Entry 4YTX (X-ray diffraction, 3.20 A resolution); this record covers chains M and N of the 4 polymer chains in the assembly.

# Chain M
Protein: Mitochondrial distribution and morphology protein 35
Organism: Saccharomyces cerevisiae (strain ATCC 204508 / S288c)
Reference sequence: O60200 (MDM35_YEAST); residues 1-81 here = UniProt positions 1-81
Amino-acid sequence (81 residues; row label = number of the first residue in the row):
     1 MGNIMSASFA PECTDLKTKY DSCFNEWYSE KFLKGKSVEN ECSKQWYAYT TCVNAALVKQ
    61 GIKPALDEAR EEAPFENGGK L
Not modelled in the structure: 1-3, 77-81
Disulfide bonds: Cys13-Cys52, Cys23-Cys42
Swiss-Prot annotation at these positions:
  - motif: Cys13 to Cys23 (Cx9C motif 1), Cys42 to Cys52 (Cx9C motif 2)
  - mutagenesis: Phe24 (F24A: Impairs interaction with UPS1 and UPS2; when associated with A-27 and A-28), Trp27 (W27A: Impairs interaction with UPS1 and UPS2; when associated with A-24 and A-28), Tyr28 (Y28A: Impairs interaction with UPS1 and UPS2; when associated with A-24 and A-27), Phe32 (F32A: Impairs interaction with UPS1 and UPS2)
From the paper describing this entry:
  - mutagenesis - F24A/W27A/Y28A, F32A: decreased expression in response to Ups1
  - mutagenesis - D15K: unchanged expression in response to Ups1

# Chain N
Protein: Protein UPS1, mitochondrial
Organism: Saccharomyces cerevisiae (strain ATCC 204508 / S288c)
Reference sequence: Q05776 (UPS1_YEAST); residues 1-170 here = UniProt positions 1-170
Amino-acid sequence (184 residues; each row starts with the number of its first residue; numbers below 1 keep their minus sign (Met-13 is residue -13)):
   -13 MGSSHHHHHH SQDPMVLLHK STHIFPTDFA SVSRAFFNRY PNPYSPHVLS IDTISRNVDQ
    47 EGNLRTTRLL KKSGKLPTWV KPFLRGITET WIIEVSVVNP ANSTMKTYTR NLDHTGIMKV
   107 EEYTTYQFDS ATSSTIADSR VKFSSGFNMG IKSKVEDWSR TKFDENVKKS RMGMAFVIQK
   167 LEEA
Not modelled in the structure: -13 to 2, 62-71, 170
Construct notes: expression tag (-13 to 0)
Swiss-Prot annotation at these positions:
  - binding site (a 1,2-diacyl-sn-glycero-3-phosphate): Tyr26, Lys58, Lys148, Asn152
  - mutagenesis: Phe23 (F23D: Strongly impairs interaction with MDM35. Failure to complement the mitochondrial defects of UPS1-deficient cells), Arg25 (R25E: Nearly abolishes phosphatidic acid transfer activity; R25K: No effect on phosphatidic acid transfer activity), His33 (H33E: Failure to complement the mitochondrial defects of UPS1-deficient cells; when associated with E-58; E-61; E-148 and E-155), Arg42 (R42D: Impairs interaction with MDM35. Reduces ability to complement the mitochondrial defects of UPS1-deficient cells), Leu50 (L50D: Strongly impairs interaction with MDM35. Failure to complement the mitochondrial defects of UPS1-deficient cells), Arg54 (R54E: Decreases phosphatidic acid transfer activity and impairs cardiolipin biosynthesis), Lys58 (K58E: Failure to complement the mitochondrial defects of UPS1-deficient cells; when associated with E-33; E-61; E-148 and E-155), Lys61 (K61E: Failure to complement the mitochondrial defects of UPS1-deficient cells; when associated with E-33; E-58; E-148 and E-155; K61E: Nearly abolishes phosphatidic acid transfer activity ...), Leu62 (L62A: Decreases phosphatidic acid binding and impairs cardiolipin biosynthesis; when associated with A-65), Trp65 (W65A: Decreases phosphatidic acid binding and impairs cardiolipin biosynthesis; when associated with A-62), Trp77 (W77D: Impairs interaction with MDM35. Reduces ability to complement the mitochondrial defects of UPS1-deficient cells), Ile78 (I78D: Failure to complement the mitochondrial defects of UPS1-deficient cells), 8 further mutagenesis entries in UniProt
From the paper describing this entry:
  - binding site for 1,2-dilauroyl-sn-glycero-3-phosphate: Tyr26, His33, Lys58, Thr76, Ile78, Met104, Val106
  - mutagenesis - K61E/K155E: abolished binding to cardiolipin-containing liposomes
  - mutagenesis - K6E/K128E, R25E, R25K: unchanged binding to cardiolipin-containing liposomes
  - mutagenesis - K6E/K128E, R25K: unchanged binding to PA
  - mutagenesis - R25E, K61E/K155E: abolished binding to NBD-PA

# How chain M and chain N interact
Pairs across the interface (50):
  Ile4(M) - Pro27(N)
  Met5(M) - Pro27(N)
  Ser6(M) - Tyr26(N)  hydrogen bond (side chain-backbone)
  Ser6(M) - Pro27(N)
  Ser6(M) - Ile37(N)
  Ala7(M) - Ser36(N)
  Ala7(M) - Ile37(N)  hydrogen bond (backbone-backbone)
  Ser8(M) - Ser36(N)
  Ser8(M) - Asp38(N)  hydrogen bond
  Phe9(M) - Ser36(N)  hydrogen bond (backbone-side chain)
  Phe9(M) - Asp38(N)  hydrogen bond (backbone-side chain)
  Phe9(M) - Trp77(N)  hydrophobic
  Lys17(M) - Ile37(N)  hydrogen bond (side chain-backbone)
  Lys17(M) - Asp38(N)
  Tyr20(M) - Arg42(N)  hydrogen bond
  Phe24(M) - Phe23(N)  hydrophobic
  Phe24(M) - Arg42(N)
  Phe24(M) - Leu50(N)  hydrophobic
  Asn25(M) - Asn24(N)  hydrogen bond
  Tyr28(M) - Ser19(N)  hydrogen bond
  Tyr28(M) - Arg20(N)
  Tyr28(M) - Phe23(N)
  Tyr28(M) - Leu50(N)  hydrophobic
  Tyr28(M) - Val84(N)
  Ser29(M) - Arg20(N)
  Phe32(M) - Gly48(N)
  Phe32(M) - Leu50(N)
  Phe32(M) - Pro86(N)
  Leu33(M) - Phe15(N)  hydrophobic
  Leu33(M) - Ala16(N)  hydrophobic
  Val38(M) - Val44(N)
  Trp46(M) - Thr39(N)
  Trp46(M) - Ile40(N)
  Tyr49(M) - Asp38(N)  hydrogen bond
  Tyr49(M) - Thr39(N)  hydrogen bond (side chain-backbone)
  Val53(M) - Asp38(N)
  Gln60(M) - Trp77(N)
  Ile62(M) - Trp77(N)
  Ala69(M) - Ile79(N)  hydrophobic
  Ala69(M) - Arg96(N)
  Ala69(M) - Leu98(N)  hydrophobic
  Arg70(M) - Ile40(N)
  Arg70(M) - Ser41(N)
  Glu72(M) - Arg96(N)  salt bridge
  Pro74(M) - Tyr94(N)  hydrophobic
  Pro74(M) - Tyr109(N)  hydrogen bond (backbone-side chain)
  Phe75(M) - Val81(N)
  Phe75(M) - Val83(N)  hydrophobic
  Phe75(M) - Lys92(N)
  Phe75(M) - Tyr94(N)  hydrophobic
Other interface residues (no listed pair), chain M (29 interface residues in all): Trp27, Leu57, Ala65, Leu66
Other interface residues (no listed pair), chain N (35 interface residues in all): Leu35, Asn49, Leu55, Ser82, Thr93, Asp99
The authors on this interface:
  - hot spots on chain M (mutagenesis) - F24A/W27A/Y28A, F32A: abolished binding to Protein UPS1, mitochondrial (chain N)

# Summary
The interface between chain M and chain N involves 29 residues on one side and 35 on the other, with 12
hydrogen bonds and 1 salt bridge. Among the polar pairs are Glu72(M)-Arg96(N), Ser6(M)-Tyr26(N) and
Ser8(M)-Asp38(N). The paper reports a binding site for 1,2-dilauroyl-sn-glycero-3-phosphate at Tyr26(N),
His33(N) and Lys58(N) among others; F24A/W27A/Y28A and F32A of chain M reduce expression in response to Ups1;
7 substitutions were tested in all.
Here chain M is Mitochondrial distribution and morphology protein 35 and chain N is Protein UPS1,
mitochondrial, both from Saccharomyces cerevisiae (strain ATCC 204508 / S288c). Entry 4YTX (Crystal structure
of Ups1-Mdm35 complex with PA) was determined by X-ray diffraction together with 4YTV and 4YTW from the same
study.
